Entry 8SB4 (electron microscopy, 3.60 A resolution); this record covers chains A and C of the 12 polymer chains in the assembly.

[Chain A]
Name: CH848.10.17 gp120
Source organism: HIV-1 06TG.HT008
UniProt: A0A1W6IPB2 (A0A1W6IPB2_9HIV1); the construct lacks a stretch of the UniProt sequence and is renumbered around it, so the offset changes along the chain: 34-139 = UniProt 30-135; 150-185 = UniProt 136-171; 186-309 = UniProt 174-297; 312-321 = UniProt 298-307; 3 more segments
Amino-acid sequence (463 residues; numbered 31 to 505 plus 3 insertion-coded residues; 15 numbers in that range are skipped by the numbering (no residue carries them; nothing is unmodelled there); the number before each row is that of its first residue; a row labelled like 185A-185B holds insertion residues (185A, then the next letters in order)):
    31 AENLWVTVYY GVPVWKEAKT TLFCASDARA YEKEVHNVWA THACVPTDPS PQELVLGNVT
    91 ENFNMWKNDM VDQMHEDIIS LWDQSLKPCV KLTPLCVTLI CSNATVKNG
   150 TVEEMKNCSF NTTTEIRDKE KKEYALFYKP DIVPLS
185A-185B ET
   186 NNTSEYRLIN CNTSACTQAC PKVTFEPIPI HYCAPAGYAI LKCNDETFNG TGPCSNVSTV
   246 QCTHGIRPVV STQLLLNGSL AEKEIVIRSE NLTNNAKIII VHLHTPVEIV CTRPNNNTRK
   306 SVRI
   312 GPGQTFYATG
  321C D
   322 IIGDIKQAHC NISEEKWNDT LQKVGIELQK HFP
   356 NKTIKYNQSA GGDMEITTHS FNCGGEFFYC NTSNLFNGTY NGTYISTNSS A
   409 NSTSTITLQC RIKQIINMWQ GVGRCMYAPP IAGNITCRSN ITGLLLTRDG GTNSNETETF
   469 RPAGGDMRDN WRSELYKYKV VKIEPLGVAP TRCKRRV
Not modelled in the structure: 31
Sequence notes: expression tag (31-33); conflict Cys201 (Val189 in A0A1W6IPB2), Cys433 (Ala417 in A0A1W6IPB2), Lys490 (Glu474 in A0A1W6IPB2), Glu492 (Gln476 in A0A1W6IPB2), Val496 (Ile480 in A0A1W6IPB2), Arg500 (Gly484 in A0A1W6IPB2), Cys501 (Ala485 in A0A1W6IPB2)
Disulfide bonds: Cys54-Cys74, Cys119-Cys205, Cys126-Cys196, Cys131-Cys157, Cys201-Cys433, Cys218-Cys247, Cys228-Cys239, Cys296-Cys331, Cys378-Cys445, Cys385-Cys418
Glycans and other covalent adducts: N-acetylglucosamine (NAG) linked to Asn156, Asn442; glycan linked to Asn301, Asn332

[Chain C]
Name: DH270.1 variable heavy chain
Source organism: Homo sapiens
Amino-acid sequence (126 residues; row label = number of the first residue in the row):
     1 QVQLVQSGAE MKKPGASVRV SCKASGYTFT DYYIHWVRQA PGQGPEWMGW INPSTGRTNS
    61 PQKFQGRVTM TRDTSISTAY MDLNRLTSDD TAMYYCTTGG WIGLYSDTSG YPNFDYWGQG
   121 TLVTVS
Disulfide bonds: Cys22-Cys96

[Interface between chain A and chain C]
Pairs across the interface (20; chain A residue first):
  Val136(A) with Thr55(C), hydrogen bond (backbone-side chain)
  Asn138(A) with Ser54(C); Thr55(C)
  Thr150(A) with Leu104(C)
  Pro299(A) with Tyr105(C)
  Ile322(A) with Arg57(C), hydrogen bond (backbone-side chain)
  Gly324(A) with Arg57(C), hydrogen bond (backbone-side chain); Asp107(C)
  Asp325(A) with Tyr33(C), hydrogen bond; Asn52(C), hydrogen bond; Arg57(C); Asp107(C), hydrogen bond (backbone-side chain)
  Lys327(A) with Tyr33(C); Gly103(C), hydrogen bond (side chain-backbone); Leu104(C); Ser106(C)
  Gln328(A) with Leu104(C), hydrogen bond (backbone-backbone)
  His330(A) with Tyr105(C)
  Thr415(A) with Tyr105(C)
  Gln417(A) with Tyr105(C), hydrogen bond
Other interface residues (no listed pair), chain A (13 interface residues in all): Ile326
Other interface residues (no listed pair), chain C (13 interface residues in all): Trp50, Asn59, Ile102

[Overview]
Chain A and chain C each contribute 13 residues to their interface, with 9 hydrogen bonds. Polar pairs include
Val136(A)-Thr55(C), Ile322(A)-Arg57(C) and Gly324(A)-Arg57(C). N-acetylglucosamine is covalently linked to
Asn156(A) and Asn442(A).
Chain A is CH848.10.17 gp120 (HIV-1 06TG.HT008) and chain C is DH270.1 variable heavy chain (Homo sapiens);
the structure, CryoEM structure of DH270.1-CH848.10.17, was determined by electron microscopy together with
8SAL, 8SAN, 8SAQ, 8SAR, 8SAS, 8SAT and 9 further entries from the same study.
